Entry 7Y36 (electron microscopy, 2.80 A resolution); this record covers chains R and P of the 6 polymer chains in the assembly.

== Chain R ==
Molecule: Parathyroid hormone/parathyroid hormone-related peptide receptor
From: Homo sapiens
UniProt: Q03431 (PTH1R_HUMAN); residues 27-593 carry their UniProt numbers (567 of 727 residues fall inside the UniProt entry; the rest is not from it)
Amino-acid sequence (727 residues; numbered 27 to 753; the number before each row is that of its first residue):
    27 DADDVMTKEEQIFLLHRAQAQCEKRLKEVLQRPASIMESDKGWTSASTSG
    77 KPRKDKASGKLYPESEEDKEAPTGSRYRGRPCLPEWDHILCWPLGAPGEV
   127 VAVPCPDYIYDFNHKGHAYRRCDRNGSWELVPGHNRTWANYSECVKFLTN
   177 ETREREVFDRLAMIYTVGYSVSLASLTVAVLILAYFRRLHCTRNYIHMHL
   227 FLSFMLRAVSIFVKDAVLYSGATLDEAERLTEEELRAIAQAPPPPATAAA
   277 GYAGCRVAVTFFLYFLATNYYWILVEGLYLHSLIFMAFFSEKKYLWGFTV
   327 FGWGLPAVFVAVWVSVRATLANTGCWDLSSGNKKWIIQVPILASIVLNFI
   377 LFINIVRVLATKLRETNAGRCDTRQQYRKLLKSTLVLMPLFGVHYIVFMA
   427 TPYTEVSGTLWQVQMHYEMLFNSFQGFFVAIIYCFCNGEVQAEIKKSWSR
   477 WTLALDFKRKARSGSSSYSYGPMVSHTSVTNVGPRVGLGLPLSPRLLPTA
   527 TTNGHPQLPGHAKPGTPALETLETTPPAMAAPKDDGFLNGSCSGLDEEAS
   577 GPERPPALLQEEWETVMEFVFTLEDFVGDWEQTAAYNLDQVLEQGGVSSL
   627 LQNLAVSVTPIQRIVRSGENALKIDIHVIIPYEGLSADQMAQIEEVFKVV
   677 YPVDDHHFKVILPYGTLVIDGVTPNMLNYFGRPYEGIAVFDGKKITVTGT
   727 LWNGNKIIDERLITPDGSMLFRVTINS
Not modelled in the structure: 27-30, 59-104, 247-275, 394-398, 482-753
Differences from the reference sequence: conflict Ala188 (Gly in Q03431)
Disulfides: Cys48-Cys117, Cys108-Cys148, Cys131-Cys170, Cys281-Cys351

== Chain P ==
Molecule: Parathyroid hormone
UniProt: P01270 (PTHY_HUMAN); residues 1-34 here correspond to UniProt positions 32-65 (UniProt number = residue number + 31)
Amino-acid sequence (34 residues; numbered 1 to 34; the number before each row is that of its first residue):
     1 SVSEIQLMHNLGKHLNSMERVEWLRKKLQDVHNF

== Interface between chain R and chain P ==
Contacting residue pairs (72; chain R residue first):
  Met32(R) - Asn16(P)  hydrogen bond (backbone-side chain)
  Met32(R) - Arg20(P)  hydrogen bond (backbone-side chain)
  Thr33(R) - Asn16(P)
  Lys34(R) - Asn16(P)
  Lys34(R) - Glu19(P)  salt bridge
  Gln37(R) - Arg20(P)
  Gln37(R) - Trp23(P)
  Ile38(R) - Trp23(P)
  Leu41(R) - Trp23(P)  hydrophobic
  Leu41(R) - Lys27(P)
  Asp113(R) - Val31(P)
  His114(R) - Lys27(P)
  His114(R) - Val31(P)
  Ile115(R) - Lys27(P)
  Ile115(R) - Leu28(P)  hydrophobic
  Ile135(R) - Leu24(P)  hydrophobic
  Ile135(R) - Lys27(P)
  Tyr136(R) - Arg20(P)
  Asp137(R) - Arg20(P)  salt bridge
  Asp137(R) - Val21(P)
  Asp137(R) - Leu24(P)
  Phe138(R) - Leu24(P)  hydrophobic
  Phe138(R) - Leu28(P)  hydrophobic
  Arg162(R) - Asn33(P)
  Ala165(R) - His32(P)  hydrogen bond (backbone-side chain)
  Tyr167(R) - His32(P)
  Val171(R) - Leu28(P)  hydrophobic
  Leu174(R) - Leu28(P)  hydrophobic
  Thr175(R) - Arg25(P)  hydrogen bond
  Thr178(R) - Met18(P)
  Glu180(R) - His14(P)  salt bridge
  Phe184(R) - Leu11(P)  hydrophobic
  Phe184(R) - His14(P)
  Leu187(R) - Leu7(P)  hydrophobic
  Tyr195(R) - Glu4(P)  hydrogen bond
  Arg233(R) - Glu4(P)  salt bridge
  Ile237(R) - Glu4(P)
  Tyr245(R) - Met8(P)
  Tyr245(R) - Leu11(P)
  Phe288(R) - Glu4(P)
  Leu289(R) - Ile5(P)  hydrophobic
  Leu292(R) - Ile5(P)  hydrophobic
  Tyr296(R) - Val2(P)
  Asp353(R) - Met8(P)
  Asp353(R) - His9(P)  hydrogen bond (backbone-side chain)
  Leu354(R) - His9(P)
  Leu354(R) - Gly12(P)
  Leu354(R) - Lys13(P)
  Ser355(R) - His9(P)  hydrogen bond (backbone-side chain)
  Gln364(R) - Val2(P)
  Gln364(R) - Ile5(P)
  Ile367(R) - Val2(P)  hydrophobic
  Phe424(R) - Ser1(P)  hydrogen bond (backbone-backbone)
  Met425(R) - Ser1(P)  hydrogen bond (backbone-backbone)
  Thr427(R) - Ser1(P)  hydrogen bond (backbone-side chain)
  Pro428(R) - Ser1(P)
  Tyr429(R) - Ser1(P)
  Tyr429(R) - Gln6(P)
  Tyr429(R) - His9(P)
  Thr430(R) - Gln6(P)
  Val432(R) - Asn10(P)
  Trp437(R) - Gln6(P)
  Trp437(R) - Asn10(P)  hydrogen bond
  Gln440(R) - Ser3(P)
  Gln440(R) - Gln6(P)  hydrogen bond
  Met441(R) - Ser3(P)
  Met441(R) - Gln6(P)
  Met441(R) - Leu7(P)  hydrophobic
  Glu444(R) - Ser3(P)
  Met445(R) - Ser3(P)
  Met445(R) - Leu7(P)  hydrophobic
  Asn448(R) - Glu4(P)  hydrogen bond
Other interface residues (no listed pair), chain R (60 interface residues in all): Val31, Trp164, Asn166, Arg181, Tyr191, Lys240, Val285, Lys360, Trp361, Leu368, Ala426
Other interface residues (no listed pair), chain P (31 interface residues in all): Leu15, Ser17, Glu22, Phe34

== Summary ==
60 residues of chain R face 31 of chain P across their interface; the contacts include 13 hydrogen bonds and 4
salt bridges. Among the polar pairs are Lys34(R)-Glu19(P), Asp137(R)-Arg20(P) and Glu180(R)-His14(P).
Here chain R is Parathyroid hormone/parathyroid hormone-related peptide receptor (Homo sapiens) and chain P is
Parathyroid hormone. Entry 7Y36 (Cryo-EM structure of the Teriparatide-bound human PTH1R-Gs complex) was
determined by electron microscopy.
